PDB entry 7PAI | electron microscopy, 6.70 A resolution (low resolution: residue-level contacts below are approximate; hydrogen-bond / salt-bridge calls are withheld) | chains i and 3 of the 53 polymer chains in the assembly

[Chain i]
Molecule: 50S ribosomal protein L13
Source organism: Mycoplasma pneumoniae M129
Reference sequence: P75178 (RL13_MYCPN); numbering as in UniProt (aligned over 1-146)
Chain sequence (146 residues; each row starts with the number of its first residue):
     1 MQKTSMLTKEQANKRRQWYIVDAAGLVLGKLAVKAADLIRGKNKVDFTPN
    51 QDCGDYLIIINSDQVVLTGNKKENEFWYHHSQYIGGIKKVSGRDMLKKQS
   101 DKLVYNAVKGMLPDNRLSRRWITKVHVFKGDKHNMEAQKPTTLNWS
Not modelled in the structure: 1-2

[Chain 3]
Molecule: 23S ribosomal RNA
Source organism: Mycoplasma pneumoniae M129
Sequence (2907 nucleotides; numbered 1 to 2907; the number before each row is that of its first residue):
     1 UACAAUAAGUUACUAAGGGCUUAUGGUGGAUGCCUUGGCACUAAUAGGCG
    51 AUGAAGGACGUGUUAACCUGCGAUAAGCUUCGGGUAGGUGGUAAGAACCU
   101 CAGAUCCGGAGAUUUCCGAAUGGAGCAAUCCGGUAGUUGGAAACAGCUAU
   151 CAUUAAUUGAUGAAUAAAUAGUCAAUUAAAGCAAUACGUGGUGAAGUGAA
   201 ACAUCUCAGUAGCCACAGGAAAAGAAAACGAAUGUGAUUCCGUGUGUAGU
   251 GGCGAGCGAAAGCGGAACAGGCCAAACUUAUCAUUAGAUAGGGGUUGUAG
   301 GGCUUGCAAUGUGGACUUGAAAACGAUAGAAGAAGCUGUUGGAAAGCAGC
   351 GCGCAAAAGGGUGAUAGCCCCGUAUUUGAAAUUGUUUUCAUACCUAGCGA
   401 GAUCCCUGAGUAGCUCGGAAAACGUUAUUUUGAGUGAAUCUGCCCAGACC
   451 AUUGGGUAAGCCUAAAUACUAAUUAGUGACCGAUAGCGAAACAGUACCGU
   501 GAGGGAAAGGUGAAAAGAACCCAGAGAUGGGAGUGAAAUAGAUUCUGAAA
   551 CCAUAUGCCUACAACGUGUCAGAGCACAUUAAUGUGUGAUGGCGUGCGUU
   601 UUGAAGUAUGAGCCGGCGAGUUAUGAUAGCAAGCGUUAGUUAACCAGGAG
   651 AUGGGGAGCUGUAGCGAAAGCGAGUUUUAAAAGAGCGUUUGUUUGUUAUU
   701 AUAGACCCGAAACGGGUUGAGCUAGUCAUGAGCAGGUUGAAGGUUGAGUA
   751 ACAUCAACUGGAGGACCGAACCGACUCUCGUUGAAACGAUAGCGGAUGAC
   801 UUGUGAUUAGGGGUGAAAUUCCAAUCGAAAUCCGUGAUAGCUGGUUCUCG
   851 UCGAAAUAGCUUUAAGGCUAGCGUGAGAUCACAAAUAAGUGGAGGUAAAG
   901 CUACUGAAUGUAUGAUGGCGCCACCUAGGCGUACUGAAUACAAUUAAACU
   951 CUGAAUGCCAUUUAUUUUAUUCUCGCAGUCAGACAGUGGGGGAUAAGCUU
  1001 CAUUGUCAAGAGGGGAAGAGCCCAGAUCAUUAAAUAAGGUCCCCAAAAUA
  1051 UACUAAGUGGAAAAGGAUGUGAAAGUGCUAAAACAGCAAGGAUGUUGGCU
  1101 UAGAAGCAGCCAUCGUUUAAAGAGUGCGUAACAGCUCACUUGUCGAGUGU
  1151 UUUUGCGCCGAAGAUGUAACGGGGCUAAGUAUAUUACCGAAUUUAUGGAU
  1201 AAGAUUUAUAUCUUGUGGUAGACGAGCGUUGUAUUGGAGUUGAAGUCAAA
  1251 GCGUGAGCAUUGGUGGAUCCAAUACAAGUGAGAAUGCCGGCAUGAGUAAC
  1301 GCUUGGGAGUGAGAAUCUCCCAAACCGAUUGACUAAGGUUUCCUGGACCA
  1351 GGGUCGUCCUUCCAGGGUUAGUCUGGACCUAAGCUGAGGCUGAAAAGCGU
  1401 AGGCGAUGGACAACAGGUUAAUAUUCCUGUACUUACAGUUAGACUGAUGG
  1451 AGUGACAAAGAAGGUUUUCCACCCCCAUAAUUGGAUUUGGGGAUAAAUCA
  1501 UAAGGUGGUACAAUAGGCAAAUCCGUUGUGCAUAACAUUGAGUGAUGAUG
  1551 UCGAGUGAAUGAGUGAUCAAGUAGCGAAGGUGGUAUUAAUCAUGCUUUCA
  1601 AGAAAAGCUUCUAGGGUUAAUCUAGCUGUAACCAGUACCGAGAACGAACA
  1651 CACGUAGUCAAGGAGAGGAUCCUAAGGUUAGCGAGUGAACUAUAGCCAAG
  1701 GAACUCUGCAAAUUAACCCCGUAAGUUAGCGAGAAGGGGUGCUUAUGUAA
  1751 AAGUAAGCCGCAGUGAAGAACGAGGGGGGACUGUUUAACUAAAACACAAC
  1801 UCUAUGCCAAACCGUAAGGUGAUGUAUAUGGGGUGACACCUGCCCAGUGC
  1851 UGGAAGGUUAAAGAAGGAGGUUAGCGCAAGCGAAGCUUUUAACUGAAGCC
  1901 CCAGUGAACGGCGGCCGUAACUAUAACGGUCCUAAGGUAGCGAAAUUCCU
  1951 AGUCGGGUAAAUUCCGUCCCGCUUGAAUGGUGUAACCAUCUCUUGACUGU
  2001 CUCGGCUAUAGACUCGGUGAAAUCCAGGUACGGGUGAAGACACCCGUUAG
  2051 GCGCAACGGGACGGAAAGACCCCGUGAAGCUUUACUGUAGCUUAAUAUUG
  2101 AUCAGGACAUUAUCAUGUAGAGAAUAGGUAGGAGCAAUCGAUGCAAGUUC
  2151 GCUAGGACUUGUUGAUGCGAAAGGUGGAAUACUACCCUUGGUUGUGUGCU
  2201 GUUCUAAUUGGUAACUGUUAUCCAGUUUCAAGACAGUGUUAGGUGGGCAG
  2251 UUUGACUGGGGCGGUCGCCUCCUAAAAGGUAACGGAGGCGUACAAAGGUA
  2301 CCUUCAGUACGGUUGGAAAUCGUAUGUAGAGUGUAAUGGUGUAAGGGUGC
  2351 UUGACUGUGAGACAUACAGGUCGAACAGGUGAGAAAUCAGGUCAUAGUGA
  2401 UCCGGUGGUCCAGUAUGGAAUGGCCAUCGCUCAACGGAUAAAAGCUACUC
  2451 CGGGGAUAACAGGCUGAUACUGCCCAAGAGUUCAUAUCGACGGCAGUGUU
  2501 UGGCACCUCGAUGUCGACUCAUCUCAUCCUCGAGCUGAAGCAGGUUCGAA
  2551 GGGUUCGGCUGUUCGCCGAUUAAAGAGAUACGUGAGUUGGGUUCAAACCG
  2601 UCGUGAGACAGGUUGGUCCCUAUCUAUUGUGCCCGUAGGAAGAUUGAAGA
  2651 GUGUUGCUUCUAGUACGAGAGGACCGAAGCGAGGACACCUCUUAUGCUCC
  2701 AGUUGUAGCGCCAGCUGCACCGCUGGGUAGUAACGUGUCUAUUAGAUAAA
  2751 CGCUGAAAGCAUCUAAGUGUGAAACUAUCUCAAAGAUUAAUCUUCCCAUU
  2801 UCGCAAGAAAGUAAGAGCCGUCAAAGACGAUGACGUUGAUAGGUUACAGG
  2851 UGUAAGCAUAGUGAUAUGUUGAGCUGAGUAAUACUAAUUGCUCGAGGACU
  2901 UAUUGGA
Not modelled in the structure: 1-7, 923-927, 1560-1569, 2901-2907

[Interface between chain i and chain 3]
Residue-residue contacts (90):
  Lys3(i) - A1029(3)
  Lys3(i) - U1030(3)
  Lys3(i) - A1032(3)
  Thr4(i) - U1030(3)
  Thr4(i) - U1031(3)
  Thr4(i) - A1032(3)
  Ser5(i) - U1031(3)
  Ser5(i) - A1032(3)
  Met6(i) - G572(3)
  Met6(i) - U1031(3)
  Leu7(i) - U1031(3)
  Gln11(i) - G572(3)
  Gln11(i) - A573(3)
  Ala12(i) - A573(3)
  Leu28(i) - C1175(3)
  Gly29(i) - G1174(3)
  Gly29(i) - C1175(3)
  Gly29(i) - A1178(3)
  Lys30(i) - C1175(3)
  Lys30(i) - U1176(3)
  Lys30(i) - A1178(3)
  Val33(i) - C1041(3)
  Val33(i) - A1178(3)
  Ala36(i) - C1042(3)
  Arg40(i) - C1043(3)
  Arg40(i) - C1044(3)
  Lys42(i) - C1042(3)
  Lys42(i) - C1043(3)
  Pro49(i) - U590(3)
  Pro49(i) - G591(3)
  Asn50(i) - A571(3)
  Asn50(i) - G572(3)
  Asn50(i) - U590(3)
  Asn50(i) - G591(3)
  Gln51(i) - A589(3)
  Tyr56(i) - G9(3)
  Leu67(i) - C1175(3)
  Thr68(i) - U1176(3)
  Lys71(i) - G1057(3)
  Lys71(i) - C1175(3)
  Lys71(i) - U1176(3)
  Trp77(i) - G1174(3)
  Tyr78(i) - U1167(3)
  His79(i) - A2648(3)
  His79(i) - G2649(3)
  His80(i) - G1166(3)
  Ser81(i) - G2649(3)
  Ser81(i) - A2650(3)
  Tyr83(i) - G2649(3)
  Tyr83(i) - A2650(3)
  Ile84(i) - U1165(3)
  Ile84(i) - G1166(3)
  Gly85(i) - G1166(3)
  Gly86(i) - G2649(3)
  Lys88(i) - A2648(3)
  Lys88(i) - G2649(3)
  Lys88(i) - A2777(3)
  Arg93(i) - A2746(3)
  Arg93(i) - U2747(3)
  Gln99(i) - A2647(3)
  Gln99(i) - A2648(3)
  Lys102(i) - A2647(3)
  Lys102(i) - U2788(3)
  Tyr105(i) - U2788(3)
  Ala107(i) - G1173(3)
  Lys109(i) - U2047(3)
  Lys109(i) - U2048(3)
  Gly110(i) - G1172(3)
  Met111(i) - C1042(3)
  Met111(i) - C1043(3)
  Met111(i) - G1172(3)
  Leu112(i) - C1043(3)
  Pro113(i) - C1043(3)
  Asp114(i) - U2047(3)
  Asn115(i) - U590(3)
  Asn115(i) - G591(3)
  Arg116(i) - A563(3)
  Arg116(i) - A564(3)
  Arg116(i) - U590(3)
  Arg116(i) - G591(3)
  Leu117(i) - U590(3)
  Leu117(i) - G591(3)
  Arg119(i) - C562(3)
  Arg119(i) - A563(3)
  Arg119(i) - U2788(3)
  Arg120(i) - U2788(3)
  Thr123(i) - U2788(3)
  Asn134(i) - A8(3)
  Met135(i) - A8(3)
  Gln138(i) - A8(3)
Also at the interface, not in a pair above, chain i (55 interface residues in all): Trp18, Gly69, Asn74, Ile87
Also at the interface, not in a pair above, chain 3 (45 interface residues in all): A1045, A1055, G2046, C2523, U2776, U2787

[Summary]
The interface between chain i and chain 3 involves 55 residues on one side and 45 on the other.
Chain i is 50S ribosomal protein L13 and chain 3 is 23S ribosomal RNA, both from Mycoplasma pneumoniae M129;
the structure, 70S ribosome with P-site tRNA in Mycoplasma pneumoniae cells, was determined by electron
microscopy (same publication as 7OOC, 7OOD, 7P6Z, 7PAH, 7PAJ, 7PAK and 23 further entries).
